Entry 8V62 (electron microscopy, 3.40 A resolution); this record covers chains A and B of the 9 polymer chains in the assembly.

# Chain A (and B)
Name: Fusion glycoprotein F0
Source organism: Human respirovirus 3
Notes: chain B of this document is another copy of the same molecule, construct and numbering; everything in this record applies to it too
UniProt: A0A7S5WLM5 (A0A7S5WLM5_9MONO); residue numbers follow UniProt; this construct covers 1-484
Chain sequence (516 residues; row label = number of the first residue in the row):
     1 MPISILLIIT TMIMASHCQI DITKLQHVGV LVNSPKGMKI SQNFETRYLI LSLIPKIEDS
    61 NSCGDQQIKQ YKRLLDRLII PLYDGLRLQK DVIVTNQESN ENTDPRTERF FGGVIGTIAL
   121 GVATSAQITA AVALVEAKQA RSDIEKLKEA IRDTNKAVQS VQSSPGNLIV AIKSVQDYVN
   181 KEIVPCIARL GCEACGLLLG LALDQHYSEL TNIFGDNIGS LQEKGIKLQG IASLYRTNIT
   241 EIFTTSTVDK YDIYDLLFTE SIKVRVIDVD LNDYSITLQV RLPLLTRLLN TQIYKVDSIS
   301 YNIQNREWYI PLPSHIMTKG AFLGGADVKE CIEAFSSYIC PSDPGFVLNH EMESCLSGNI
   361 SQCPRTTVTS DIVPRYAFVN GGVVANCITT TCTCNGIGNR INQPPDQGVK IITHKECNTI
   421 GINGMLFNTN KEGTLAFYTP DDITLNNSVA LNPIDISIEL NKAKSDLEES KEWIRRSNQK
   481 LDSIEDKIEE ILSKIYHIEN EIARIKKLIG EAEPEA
Unresolved in the structure: 1-18, 96-108, 162-167, 216-224, 247-249, 436-439, 482-516
Sequence notes: conflict Pro165 (Ile in A0A7S5WLM5), Cys186 (Ser in A0A7S5WLM5), Cys195 (Ala in A0A7S5WLM5), Leu198 (Gln in A0A7S5WLM5), Leu201 (Ile in A0A7S5WLM5), Asp204 (Thr in A0A7S5WLM5), Asn452 (Asp in A0A7S5WLM5); expression tag (485-516)
Disulfides: Cys63-Cys192, Cys186-Cys195, Cys331-Cys340, Cys355-Cys363, Cys387-Cys392, Cys394-Cys417
From the paper describing this entry:
  - self-association interface (contacts with another copy of this molecule): Asp343 to Val347

# Chain A / chain B interface
Residue-residue contacts (75; chain A residue first):
  Leu74(A) - Arg236(B)
  Arg77(A) - Arg236(B)
  Arg77(A) - Asn238(B)  hydrogen bond
  Asp84(A) - Ile253(B)
  Leu88(A) - Tyr254(B)
  Lys90(A) - Phe335(B)
  Ile93(A) - Phe427(B)  hydrophobic
  Gly112(A) - Leu426(B)
  Val114(A) - Thr419(B)
  Val114(A) - Leu426(B)
  Ile115(A) - Leu426(B)  hydrogen bond (backbone-backbone)
  Gly116(A) - Phe427(B)
  Gly116(A) - Asn428(B)  hydrogen bond (backbone-backbone)
  Thr117(A) - Asn428(B)
  Thr117(A) - Thr429(B)
  Ile118(A) - Phe378(B)  hydrophobic
  Ile118(A) - Gly381(B)
  Ile118(A) - Val383(B)  hydrophobic
  Ile118(A) - Asn428(B)  hydrogen bond (backbone-backbone)
  Ile118(A) - Asn430(B)  hydrogen bond (backbone-side chain)
  Leu120(A) - Gly381(B)
  Leu120(A) - Asn430(B)
  Leu120(A) - Gly433(B)
  Gly121(A) - Phe378(B)
  Gly121(A) - Val379(B)
  Gly121(A) - Asn380(B)  hydrogen bond (backbone-backbone)
  Val122(A) - Val32(B)
  Val122(A) - Asn33(B)
  Val122(A) - Phe378(B)
  Ala123(A) - Ala377(B)
  Ala123(A) - Phe378(B)  hydrogen bond (backbone-backbone)
  Thr124(A) - Asp297(B)
  Thr124(A) - Ala377(B)
  Ser125(A) - Pro374(B)
  Ser125(A) - Arg375(B)
  Ser125(A) - Tyr376(B)  hydrogen bond (side chain-backbone)
  Ile128(A) - Tyr376(B)  hydrophobic
  Ile128(A) - Phe378(B)  hydrophobic
  Thr129(A) - Tyr376(B)
  Val132(A) - Phe427(B)  hydrophobic
  Glu193(A) - Arg189(B)
  Glu193(A) - Leu190(B)
  Ala194(A) - Leu190(B)  hydrophobic
  Leu197(A) - Glu182(B)
  Leu197(A) - Leu198(B)  hydrophobic
  Leu198(A) - Leu198(B)  hydrophobic
  Leu201(A) - Tyr178(B)
  Leu201(A) - Leu198(B)  hydrophobic
  Leu201(A) - Leu201(B)  hydrophobic
  Leu201(A) - Gln205(B)
  Asp204(A) - Gln205(B)
  Asp204(A) - Arg236(B)  salt bridge
  Gln205(A) - Gln205(B)
  Phe346(A) - Thr369(B)
  Val347(A) - Thr369(B)
  Asn349(A) - Asp455(B)  hydrogen bond
  Asn349(A) - Ile458(B)
  Glu351(A) - Ile458(B)
  Ser448(A) - Asn461(B)  hydrogen bond (backbone-side chain)
  Val449(A) - Ser457(B)
  Val449(A) - Ile458(B)  hydrophobic
  Ala450(A) - Pro453(B)
  Ala450(A) - Ser457(B)  hydrogen bond (backbone-side chain)
  Leu451(A) - Pro453(B)
  Leu451(A) - Ile454(B)  hydrophobic
  Ile456(A) - Pro453(B)
  Ile456(A) - Ile456(B)  hydrophobic
  Ile456(A) - Ser457(B)
  Ile456(A) - Leu460(B)
  Glu459(A) - Leu460(B)
  Leu460(A) - Leu460(B)  hydrophobic
  Ala463(A) - Leu467(B)
  Leu467(A) - Leu467(B)  hydrophobic
  Trp473(A) - Ile474(B)  hydrophobic
  Leu481(A) - Leu481(B)  hydrophobic
Also at the interface, not in a pair above, chain A (50 interface residues in all): Gly113, Ala119, Tyr207, Pro311, Asn447, Asp466, Ser470
Also at the interface, not in a pair above, chain B (51 interface residues in all): Leu31, Ile183, Ala202, Thr237, Gly382, Met425, Glu432, Lys471

# Overview
Chain A and chain B form an interface of 50 and 51 residues respectively; the contacts include 11 hydrogen
bonds and 1 salt bridge. Among the polar pairs are Asp204(A)-Arg236(B), Arg77(A)-Asn238(B) and
Ile118(A)-Asn430(B). The paper reports a self-association interface involving Asp343(A).
Both chains are Fusion glycoprotein F0 (Human respirovirus 3). Entry 8V62 (Structure of the Human Respirovirus
3 Fusion Protein Bound to Camelid Nanobodies 1D10 and 4C06) was determined by electron microscopy, deposited
together with 8V5K.
